Entry 4YE0 (X-ray diffraction, 2.10 A resolution); this record covers chains A and B.

== Chain A (and B) ==
Molecule: Stress-induced protein 1
From: Caenorhabditis elegans
Notes: engineered mutation(s): Truncation mutant 1 - 43; chain B of this document is another copy of the same molecule, construct and numbering; everything in this record applies to it too
UniProt: Q20363 (SIP1_CAEEL); residue numbers follow UniProt; this construct covers 43-159
Amino-acid sequence (119 residues; row label = number of the first residue in the row):
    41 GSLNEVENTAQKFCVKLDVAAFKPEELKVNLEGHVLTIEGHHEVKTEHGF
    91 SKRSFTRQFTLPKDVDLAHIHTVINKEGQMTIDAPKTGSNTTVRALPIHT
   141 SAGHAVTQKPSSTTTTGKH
Disordered / not traced: 141-159
Sequence notes: expression tag (41-42)

== Chain A / chain B interface ==
Contacting residue pairs (24; chain A residue first):
  His88(A) - Gln98(B)
  His88(A) - Phe99(B)
  His88(A) - Thr100(B)  hydrogen bond (backbone-backbone)
  Gly89(A) - Gln98(B)
  Phe90(A) - Thr96(B)
  Phe90(A) - Arg97(B)
  Phe90(A) - Gln98(B)  hydrogen bond (backbone-backbone)
  Ser91(A) - Thr96(B)
  Ser91(A) - Arg97(B)  hydrogen bond
  Lys92(A) - Phe95(B)
  Lys92(A) - Thr96(B)  hydrogen bond (backbone-backbone)
  Arg93(A) - Ser94(B)
  Ser94(A) - Arg93(B)
  Ser94(A) - Ser94(B)  hydrogen bond (backbone-backbone)
  Phe95(A) - Lys92(B)
  Thr96(A) - Phe90(B)
  Thr96(A) - Ser91(B)
  Thr96(A) - Lys92(B)  hydrogen bond (backbone-backbone)
  Arg97(A) - Phe90(B)
  Arg97(A) - Ser91(B)  hydrogen bond
  Gln98(A) - His88(B)
  Gln98(A) - Gly89(B)
  Gln98(A) - Phe90(B)  hydrogen bond (backbone-backbone)
  Phe99(A) - His88(B)
Interface residues without a listed pair, chain A (13 interface residues in all): Thr100

== In short ==
Chain A and chain B each contribute 13 residues to their interface, with 8 hydrogen bonds. Polar contacts
include Ser91(A)-Arg97(B), His88(A)-Thr100(B) and Phe90(A)-Gln98(B).
Both chains are Stress-induced protein 1 (Caenorhabditis elegans). Entry 4YE0 (Stress-induced protein 1
truncation mutant (43 - 140) from Caenorhabditis elegans) was determined by X-ray diffraction (same
publication as 4YDZ).
